Entry 1RFI (X-ray diffraction, 2.20 A resolution); this record covers chains A and C of the 3 polymer chains in the assembly.

Chain A:
Protein: Tyrosyl-DNA phosphodiesterase 1
Source organism: Homo sapiens
Notes: EC 3.1.4.-
Reference sequence: Q9NUW8 (TYDP1_HUMAN); residues 149-608 here = UniProt positions 149-608
Chain sequence (485 residues; numbered 124 to 608; the number before each row is that of its first residue):
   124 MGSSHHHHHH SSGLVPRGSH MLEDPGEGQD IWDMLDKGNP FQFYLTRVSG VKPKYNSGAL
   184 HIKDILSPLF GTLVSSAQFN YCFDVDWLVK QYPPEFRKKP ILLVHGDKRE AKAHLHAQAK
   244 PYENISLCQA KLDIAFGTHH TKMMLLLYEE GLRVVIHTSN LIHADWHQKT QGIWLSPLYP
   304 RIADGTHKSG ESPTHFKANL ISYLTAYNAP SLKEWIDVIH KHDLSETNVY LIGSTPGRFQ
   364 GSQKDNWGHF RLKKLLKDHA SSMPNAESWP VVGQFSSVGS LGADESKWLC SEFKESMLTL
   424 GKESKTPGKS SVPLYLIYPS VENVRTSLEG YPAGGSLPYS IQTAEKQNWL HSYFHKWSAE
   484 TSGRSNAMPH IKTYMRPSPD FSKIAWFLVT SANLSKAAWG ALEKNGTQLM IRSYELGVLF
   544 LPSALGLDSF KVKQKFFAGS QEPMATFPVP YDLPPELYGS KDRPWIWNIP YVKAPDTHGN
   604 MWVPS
Not modelled in the structure: 124-161, 387-390, 425-434, 560-567
Differences from the reference sequence: cloning artifact (124-148); engineered mutation Asn322 (Asp in Q9NUW8), Thr328 (Met in Q9NUW8), Leu548 (Phe in Q9NUW8)
Swiss-Prot annotation at these positions:
  - region: Ser400 to Ser403 (Interaction with DNA)
  - active site: His263 (Nucleophile), His493 (Proton donor/acceptor)
  - binding site (substrate): Lys265, Lys495
  - site: Ser518 (Interaction with DNA)
  - natural variant: His493 (H493R: In SCAN1), Pro566 (P566L: In autosomal recessive or sporadic spinocerebellar ataxia affected Japanese individuals)
  - mutagenesis: His263 (H263A: Loss of activity), Lys265 (K265A: Abolishes hydrolysis of the covalent intermediate between the active site nucleophile and DNA; K265S: Reduces the activity to nearly undetectable levels), Asn283 (N283A: No effect), Gln294 (Q294A: Slightly reduced hydrolysis of the covalent intermediate between the active site nucleophile and DNA), His493 (H493A: 3000-fold reduction in activity; abolishes hydrolysis of the covalent intermediate between the active site nucleophile and DNA; H493N: 15000-fold reduction in activity), Lys495 (K495A: Abolishes hydrolysis of the covalent intermediate between the active site nucleophile and DNA; K495S: 125-fold reduction in activity), Asn516 (N516A: Reduced hydrolysis of the covalent intermediate between the active site nucleophile and DNA), Glu538 (E538A: Abolishes hydrolysis of the covalent intermediate between the active site nucleophile and DNA)
Ion coordination: vanadate ion: His263 (shared with Tyr723(C) of chain C; 1 residue of chain D)
Residues lining bound ligands: spermine (SPM): Trp590, Asn591, Met604, Trp605, Val606, Pro607

Chain C:
Protein: Topoisomerase I-Derived Peptide
Notes: engineered mutation(s): L724K
Chain sequence (5 residues; each row starts with the number of its first residue):
   720 KLNYK
Ion coordination: vanadate ion: Tyr723 (shared with His263(A) of chain A; 1 residue of chain D)

Interface between chain A and chain C:
Contacting residue pairs (19; chain A residue first):
  Tyr204(A) - Lys720(C)  hydrogen bond
  Tyr204(A) - Tyr723(C)  hydrophobic
  Cys205(A) - Lys720(C)
  Cys205(A) - Asn722(C)
  Phe206(A) - Lys720(C)  hydrogen bond (backbone-backbone)
  Phe206(A) - Leu721(C)
  Asp207(A) - Leu721(C)
  Asp230(A) - Lys720(C)  hydrogen bond (side chain-backbone)
  His237(A) - Leu721(C)
  Asn283(A) - Tyr723(C)
  Ile285(A) - Leu721(C)
  Pro455(A) - Lys724(C)
  Gly458(A) - Tyr723(C)
  Gly458(A) - Lys724(C)
  Ser459(A) - Tyr723(C)
  Pro461(A) - Tyr723(C)  hydrophobic
  His493(A) - Tyr723(C)  hydrogen bond
  Trp590(A) - Tyr723(C)
  Trp590(A) - Lys724(C)
Interface residues without a listed pair, chain A (17 interface residues in all): Gln241, His263, Trp605

In short:
17 residues of chain A and 5 residues of chain C are in contact, with 4 hydrogen bonds. Polar contacts include
Tyr204(A)-Lys720(C), Asp230(A)-Lys720(C) and His493(A)-Tyr723(C). Bound to chain A: spermine.
Here chain A is Tyrosyl-DNA phosphodiesterase 1 (Homo sapiens) and chain C is Topoisomerase I-Derived Peptide.
Entry 1RFI (Crystal structure of human Tyrosyl-DNA Phosphodiesterase complexed with vanadate, pentapeptide
KLNYK, and tetranucleotide AGTC) was determined by X-ray diffraction together with 1RFF from the same study.
